Entry 6QLD (electron microscopy, 4.15 A resolution (low resolution: residue-level contacts below are approximate; hydrogen-bond / salt-bridge calls are withheld)); this record covers chains G and i of the 22 polymer chains in the assembly.

# Chain G
Molecule: 124-nt DNA strand
From: Escherichia coli
Sequence (124 nucleotides; row label = number of the first residue in the row):
     2 TCGAGAATCC CGGTGCCGAG GCCGCTCAAT TGGTCGTAGA CAGCTCTAGC ACCGCTTAAA
    62 CGCACGTACG CGCTGTCCCC CGCGTTTTAA CCGCCAAGGG GATTACTCCC TAGTCTCCAG
   122 GCAC

# Chain i
Name: Histone H2A.1
From: Saccharomyces cerevisiae (strain ATCC 204508 / S288c)
UniProt: P04911 (H2A1_YEAST); numbering as in UniProt (aligned over 17-118)
Chain sequence (102 residues; each row starts with the number of its first residue):
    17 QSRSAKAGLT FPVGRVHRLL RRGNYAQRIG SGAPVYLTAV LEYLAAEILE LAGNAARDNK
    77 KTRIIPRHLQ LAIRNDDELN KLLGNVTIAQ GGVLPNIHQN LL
Swiss-Prot annotation at these positions:
  - modified residue: Lys22 (N6-succinyllysine), Gln106 (N5-methylglutamine)

# How chain G and chain i interact
Contacting residue pairs (12; chain G residue first):
  DA20(G) - Arg79(i)
  DA30(G) - Ser18(i)
  DA30(G) - Arg31(i)
  DA30(G) - Arg34(i)
  DT31(G) - Gln17(i)
  DT31(G) - Ser18(i)
  DT31(G) - Arg19(i)
  DT31(G) - Lys22(i)
  DT31(G) - Gly30(i)
  DT32(G) - Gln17(i)
  DT32(G) - Lys22(i)
  DG37(G) - Arg44(i)
Interface residues without a listed pair, chain G (6 interface residues in all): DA29
Interface residues without a listed pair, chain i (10 interface residues in all): Ser20

# Overview
Chain G and chain i form an interface of 6 and 10 residues respectively.
Here chain G is a 124-nt DNA strand (Escherichia coli) and chain i is Histone H2A.1 (Saccharomyces cerevisiae
(strain ATCC 204508 / S288c)). Entry 6QLD (Structure of inner kinetochore CCAN-Cenp-A complex) was determined
by electron microscopy together with 6QLE and 6QLF from the same study.
